PDB entry 7DCT | X-ray diffraction, 2.36 A resolution | chains B and H of the 5 polymer chains in the assembly

[Chain B]
Name: Heat shock factor protein 1
Source organism: Homo sapiens
Reference sequence: Q00613 (HSF1_HUMAN); residues 15-120 here = UniProt positions 15-120
Sequence (113 residues; numbered 8 to 120; the number before each row is that of its first residue):
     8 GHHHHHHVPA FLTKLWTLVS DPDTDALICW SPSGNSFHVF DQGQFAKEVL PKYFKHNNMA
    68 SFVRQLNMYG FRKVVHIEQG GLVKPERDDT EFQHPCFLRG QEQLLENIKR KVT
Unresolved in the structure: 8-13, 91-94, 120
Construct notes: expression tag (8-14)
UniProt features mapped onto this chain:
  - modified residue (N6-acetyllysine): Lys-80, Lys-91, Lys-118
  - cross-link: Lys-91 (Glycyl lysine isopeptide (Lys-Gly) (interchain with G-Cter in SUMO2))
  - mutagenesis: Leu-22 (L22A: Inhibits HSE DNA-binding activity and transcriptional activation), Lys-80 (K80Q: Loss of nuclear stress bodies localization. Loss of DNA-binding and transcriptional activities upon heat shock. No change in homotrimerization upon heat shock ...), Lys-91 (K91R: No effect on sumoylation), Lys-118 (K118Q: Loss of nuclear stress bodies localization. No change in protein abundance; K118R: No change in nuclear stress bodies localization), Thr-120 (T120A: No effect on binding HSE nor on transcriptional activity)
Reported in the primary citation:
  - binding site for the 24-nt DNA strand: Asn-74, Arg-117

[Chain H]
Molecule: 24-nt DNA strand
Source organism: Homo sapiens
Sequence (24 nucleotides; numbered 0 to 23; the number before each row is that of its first residue; numbering starts at 0):
     0 ACTCGCGAAT ATTCTAGAAC GCAC

[How chain B and chain H interact]
Contacting residue pairs (10; chain B residue first):
  Arg-71(B) / DA15(H)  hydrogen bond to the base
  Arg-71(B) / DG16(H)  hydrogen bond to the base
  Asn-74(B) / DT14(H)  phosphate contact
  Asn-74(B) / DA15(H)  phosphate contact
  Arg-79(B) / DT14(H)  phosphate contact
  Arg-79(B) / DA15(H)  salt bridge to the phosphate
  Lys-80(B) / DC13(H)  salt bridge to the phosphate
  Lys-80(B) / DT14(H)  hydrogen bond to the phosphate
  Gln-86(B) / DC13(H)  phosphate contact
  Lys-118(B) / DA15(H)  salt bridge to the phosphate
Other interface residues (no listed pair), chain B (9 interface residues in all): Val-70, Val-82, Phe-99

[Overview]
Chain B and chain H form an interface of 9 and 4 residues respectively; the contacts include 3 hydrogen bonds
and 3 salt bridges. Polar contacts include Arg-71(B)/DA15(H), Arg-71(B)/DG16(H) and Lys-80(B)/DT14(H). Curated
annotation (UniProt) lists 5 mutagenesis sites on chain B. From the paper: a binding site for the 24-nt DNA
strand at Asn-74(B) and Arg-117(B).
Here chain B is Heat shock factor protein 1 and chain H is a 24-nt DNA strand, both from Homo sapiens. Entry
7DCT (Crystal structure of HSF1 DNA-binding domain in complex with 3-site HSE DNA (24 bp)) was determined by
X-ray diffraction, deposited together with 7DCJ, 7DCS and 7DCU.
